6MVT - chain A; structure by X-ray diffraction, 2.30 A resolution.

== Chain A ==
Molecule: Aldehyde dehydrogenase
Organism: Loktanella sp. 3ANDIMAR09
UniProtKB: A0A0Q3EUQ3 (A0A0Q3EUQ3_9RHOB); residues 1-766 here = UniProt positions 1-766
Sequence (767 residues; numbered 0 to 766; the number before each row is that of its first residue; numbering starts at 0):
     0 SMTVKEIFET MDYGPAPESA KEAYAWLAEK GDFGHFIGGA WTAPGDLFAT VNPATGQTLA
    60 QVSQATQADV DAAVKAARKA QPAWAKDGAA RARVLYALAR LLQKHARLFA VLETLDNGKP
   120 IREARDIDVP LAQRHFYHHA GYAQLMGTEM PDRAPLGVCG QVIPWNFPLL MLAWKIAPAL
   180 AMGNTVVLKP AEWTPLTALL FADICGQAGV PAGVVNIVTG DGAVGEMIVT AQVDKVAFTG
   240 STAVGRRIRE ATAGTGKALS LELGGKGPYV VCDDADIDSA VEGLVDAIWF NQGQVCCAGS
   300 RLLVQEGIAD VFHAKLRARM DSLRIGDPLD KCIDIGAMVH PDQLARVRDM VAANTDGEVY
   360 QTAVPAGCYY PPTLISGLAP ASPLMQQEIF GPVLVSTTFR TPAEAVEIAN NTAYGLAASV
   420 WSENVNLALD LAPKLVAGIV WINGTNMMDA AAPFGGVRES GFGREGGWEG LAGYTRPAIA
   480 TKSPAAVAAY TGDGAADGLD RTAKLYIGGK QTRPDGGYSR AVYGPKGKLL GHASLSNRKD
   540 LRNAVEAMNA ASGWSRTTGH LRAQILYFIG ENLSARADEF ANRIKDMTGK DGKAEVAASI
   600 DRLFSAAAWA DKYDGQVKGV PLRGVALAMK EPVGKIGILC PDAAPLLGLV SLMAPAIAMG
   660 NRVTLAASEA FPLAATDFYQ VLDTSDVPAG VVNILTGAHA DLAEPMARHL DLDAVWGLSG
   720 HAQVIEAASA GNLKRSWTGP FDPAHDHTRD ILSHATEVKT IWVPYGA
Unresolved in the structure: 0-14, 766
Construct notes: expression tag (0)
Metal / ion sites: Na+ site 1: Thr49, Val50, Asp115, Trp192; Na+ site 2: Arg457, Gly460, Leu732; Na+ site 3: Val619, Leu621, Gly623
Small-molecule neighbours: NADH (NAI; 1,4-dihydronicotinamide adenine dinucleotide): Val161, Ile162, Pro163, Trp164, Lys188, Pro189, Ala190, Glu191, Trp192, Asp220, Gly221, Gly224, Glu225, Val228, Phe237, Thr238, Gly239, Ser240, Val243, Arg246, Ile247, Gln293, Asp341, Gln342, Ala344, Arg345
What the authors report for this chain:
  - binding site for NADH: Trp164, Lys188, Glu191, Ser240
  - mutagenesis - C295A: abolished catalytic activity
  - catalytic residues: Asn165, Glu261 (by similarity / conservation)

== Overview ==
Ligands of chain A: NADH. Thr49, Val50, Asp115 and Trp192 form the Na+ site 1. Arg457, Gly460 and Leu732 form
the Na+ site 2. The paper reports catalytic residues Asn165 and Glu261; C295A abolishes catalytic activity.
Chain A is Aldehyde dehydrogenase (Loktanella sp. 3ANDIMAR09); the structure, Structure of a bacterial ALDH16
complexed with NADH, was determined by X-ray diffraction, deposited together with 6MVR and 6MVU.
